Entry 3GPT (X-ray diffraction, 2.41 A resolution); this record covers chains H and I of the 28 polymer chains in the assembly.

[Chain H]
Molecule: Proteasome component PUP1
From: Saccharomyces cerevisiae
Notes: EC 3.4.25.1; fragment: sequence database residues 30-251
Reference sequence: P25043 (PSB7_YEAST); the construct lacks a stretch of the UniProt sequence and is renumbered around it, so the offset changes along the chain: 1-91 = UniProt 30-120; 93-105 = UniProt 121-133; 106-187 = UniProt 135-216; 189-223 = UniProt 217-251
Sequence (222 residues; numbered 1 to 223 plus 1 insertion-coded residue; 2 numbers in that range are skipped by the numbering (no residue carries them; nothing is unmodelled there); the number before each row is that of its first residue):
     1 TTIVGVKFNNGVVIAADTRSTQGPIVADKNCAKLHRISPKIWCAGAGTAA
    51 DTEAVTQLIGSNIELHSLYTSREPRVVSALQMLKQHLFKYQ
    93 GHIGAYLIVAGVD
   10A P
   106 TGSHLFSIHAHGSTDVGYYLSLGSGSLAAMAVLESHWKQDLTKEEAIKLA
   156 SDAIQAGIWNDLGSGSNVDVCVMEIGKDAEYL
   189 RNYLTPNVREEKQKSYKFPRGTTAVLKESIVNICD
Covalently attached groups: compound GPT linked to Thr1
Residues lining bound ligands: GPT ((2R,3S,4R)-2-[(S)-(1S)-cyclohex-2-en-1-yl(hydroxy)methyl]-4-(2-fluoroethyl)-3-hydroxy-3-methyl-5-oxopyrrolidine-2-carbaldehyde): Arg19, Ser20, Thr21, Cys31, Lys33, Gly45, Ala46, Gly47, Ala49, Thr52, Ser129, Gly168
Swiss-Prot annotation at these positions:
  - active site: Thr1 (Nucleophile)

[Chain I]
Molecule: Proteasome component PUP3
From: Saccharomyces cerevisiae
Notes: EC 3.4.25.1; fragment: sequence database residues 2-205
Reference sequence: P25451 (PSB3_YEAST); the construct lacks a stretch of the UniProt sequence and is renumbered around it, so the offset changes along the chain: -8 to -1 = UniProt 2-9; 1-36 = UniProt 10-45; 38-105 = UniProt 46-113; 106-122 = UniProt 117-133; 2 more segments
Sequence (204 residues; row label = number of the first residue in the row; note: 3 numbers in that range are skipped by the numbering (no residue carries them; nothing is unmodelled there); a row labelled like 10A-10C holds insertion residues (10A, then the next letters in order); numbers below 1 keep their minus sign (Ser-8 is residue -8)):
    -8 SDPSSING
     1 GIVVAMTGKDCVAIACDLRLGSQSLGVSNKFEKIFH
    38 YGHVFLGITGLATDVTTLNEMFRYKTNLYKLKEERAIEPETFTQLVSSSL
    88 YERRFGPYFVGPVVAGIN
10A-10C SKS
   106 GKPFIAGFDLIGCIDEA
   12A K
   123 DFIVSGTASDQLFGMCESLYEPNLEPEDLFETISQALLNAADRDALSGWG
   173 AVVYIIK
   181 KDEVVKRYLKMRQD
Swiss-Prot annotation at these positions:
  - modified residue: Ser22 (Phosphoserine)
  - cross-link: Lys62 (Glycyl lysine isopeptide (Lys-Gly) (interchain with G-Cter in ubiquitin))

[Interface between chain H and chain I]
Pairs across the interface (62):
  Ile25(H) with Asp132(I); Phe135(I), hydrophobic
  Val26(H) with Phe135(I)
  Ala27(H) with Asp120(I)
  Asp28(H) with Asp120(I)
  Lys29(H) with Glu139(I), salt bridge
  Ala49(H) with Cys118(I), hydrophobic
  Ala50(H) with Tyr88(I); Ile116(I), hydrophobic; Cys118(I)
  Asp51(H) with Tyr88(I), hydrogen bond; Arg91(I), salt bridge
  Ala54(H) with Tyr88(I)
  Tyr90(H) with Phe92(I), hydrophobic
  His94(H) with Arg91(I), hydrogen bond (backbone-side chain); Phe92(I)
  Arg197(H) with Glu139(I), salt bridge
  Lys200(H) with Glu139(I); Ser140(I), hydrogen bond (side chain-backbone); Tyr142(I), hydrogen bond (side chain-backbone)
  Ser203(H) with Glu143(I), hydrogen bond
  Tyr204(H) with Ser140(I); Leu141(I), hydrophobic
  Lys205(H) with Glu143(I); Asp150(I), salt bridge
  Phe206(H) with Leu141(I), hydrophobic; Glu153(I); Gln157(I)
  Arg208(H) with Glu149(I), salt bridge; Asp150(I), salt bridge; Glu153(I)
  Gly209(H) with Glu153(I), hydrogen bond (backbone-side chain)
  Thr210(H) with Glu153(I)
  Thr211(H) with Glu153(I), hydrogen bond; Ser156(I); Gln157(I), hydrogen bond; Leu189(I)
  Ala212(H) with Leu189(I); Lys190(I), hydrogen bond (backbone-backbone)
  Val213(H) with Phe152(I), hydrophobic; Tyr188(I)
  Leu214(H) with Tyr188(I), hydrogen bond (backbone-backbone); Leu189(I); Lys190(I)
  Lys215(H) with Arg187(I); Tyr188(I), hydrogen bond (backbone-backbone)
  Glu216(H) with Val185(I); Lys186(I); Arg187(I), salt bridge
  Ser217(H) with Val185(I); Lys186(I), hydrogen bond (backbone-backbone)
  Ile218(H) with Glu183(I); Val184(I)
  Val219(H) with His36(I); Tyr176(I), hydrophobic; Val184(I), hydrogen bond (backbone-backbone); Lys186(I)
  Asn220(H) with His36(I)
  Ile221(H) with Gly39(I); His40(I); Val184(I), hydrophobic
  Asp223(H) with Lys67(I), salt bridge
Also at the interface, not in a pair above, chain H (36 interface residues in all): Gln22, Thr48, Ile95, Pro207
Also at the interface, not in a pair above, chain I (37 interface residues in all): Phe42, Leu146, Glu147, Thr154, Leu160

[Summary]
Chain H and chain I form an interface of 36 and 37 residues respectively; the contacts include 13 hydrogen
bonds and 8 salt bridges. Polar contacts include Lys29(H)-Glu139(I), Asp51(H)-Arg91(I) and
Arg197(H)-Glu139(I). Compound GPT is covalently linked to Thr1(H).
Chain H is Proteasome component PUP1 and chain I is Proteasome component PUP3, both from Saccharomyces
cerevisiae; the structure, Crystal structure of the yeast 20S proteasome in complex with Salinosporamide
derivatives: slow substrate ligand, was determined by X-ray diffraction (same publication as 3GPW and 3HYE).
